PDB entry 2WGV | X-ray diffraction, 1.80 A resolution | chains A and B

Chain A (and B):
Protein: Beta-lactamase oxa-10
Source organism: Pseudomonas aeruginosa
Notes: EC 3.5.2.6; chain B of this document is another copy of the same molecule, construct and numbering; everything in this record applies to it too
Reference sequence: P14489 (BLO10_PSEAE); residue numbers follow UniProt; this construct covers 20-266
Amino-acid sequence (248 residues; row label = number of the first residue in the row):
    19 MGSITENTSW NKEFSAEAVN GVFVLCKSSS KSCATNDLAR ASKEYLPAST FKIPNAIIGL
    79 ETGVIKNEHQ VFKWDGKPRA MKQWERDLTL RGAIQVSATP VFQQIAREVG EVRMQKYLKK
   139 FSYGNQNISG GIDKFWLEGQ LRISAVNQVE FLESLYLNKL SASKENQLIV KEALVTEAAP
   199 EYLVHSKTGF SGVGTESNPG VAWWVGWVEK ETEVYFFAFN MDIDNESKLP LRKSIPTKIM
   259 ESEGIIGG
Not modelled in the structure: 265-266 (chain B: 266)
Disulfide bonds: Cys44-Cys51
Construct notes: engineered mutation Thr117 (Val in P14489)
Swiss-Prot annotation at these positions:
  - active site: Ser67 (Acyl-ester intermediate)
  - binding site (a beta-lactam): Ser115, Thr206, Phe208, Arg250
  - modified residue: Lys70 (N6-carboxylysine)
  - mutagenesis: Thr26 (T26M: No effect on catalytic efficiency with respect to penicillins, cephalosporins or carbapenems. No effect on resistance to penicillins, cephalosporins or carbapenems in C600Z1 E.coli strain ...), Lys70 (K70A: Abolishes catalytic activity), Phe153 (F153S: Increases resistance to ceftazidime about 30-fold in P.aeruginosa strains PA01 and PA14; when associated with D-157), Trp154 (W154A/F/G/H: Drastically reduces catalytic efficiency, between about 50- to 30,000-fold, with respect to different beta-lactams. Decreases thermal stability, despite unaltered overall structure ...), Gly157 (G157D: Increases resistance to ceftazidime about 15-fold in P.aeruginosa strains PA01 and PA14. Increases resistance to ceftazidime about 30-fold in P.aeruginosa strains PA01 and PA14 ...)

Chain A / chain B interface:
Contacting residue pairs (53):
  Glu86(A) - Asn176(B)  hydrogen bond
  Glu86(A) - Leu186(B)
  Glu86(A) - Lys189(B)  salt bridge
  His87(A) - Tyr174(B)
  Arg104(A) - Glu199(B)  salt bridge
  Arg104(A) - Glu229(B)  salt bridge
  Asp105(A) - Thr230(B)
  Leu106(A) - Thr230(B)
  Thr107(A) - Glu229(B)
  Arg109(A) - Ala196(B)
  Arg109(A) - Ala197(B)  hydrogen bond (side chain-backbone)
  Arg109(A) - Pro198(B)
  Arg109(A) - Tyr200(B)
  Arg109(A) - Leu201(B)
  Gln113(A) - Pro198(B)
  Val114(A) - Glu199(B)
  Tyr174(A) - His87(B)  hydrogen bond (backbone-side chain)
  Asn176(A) - Glu86(B)  hydrogen bond
  Lys182(A) - Glu183(B)
  Lys182(A) - Ile187(B)
  Glu183(A) - Lys182(B)
  Glu183(A) - Leu186(B)
  Leu186(A) - Glu86(B)
  Leu186(A) - Glu183(B)
  Leu186(A) - Leu186(B)  hydrophobic
  Leu186(A) - Ile187(B)  hydrophobic
  Ile187(A) - Lys182(B)
  Ile187(A) - Leu186(B)  hydrophobic
  Lys189(A) - Glu86(B)  salt bridge
  Lys189(A) - Glu190(B)
  Glu190(A) - Lys189(B)
  Glu190(A) - Glu190(B)
  Glu190(A) - Val193(B)
  Glu190(A) - Leu201(B)
  Glu190(A) - His203(B)  salt bridge
  Val193(A) - Glu190(B)
  Val193(A) - Ala196(B)  hydrophobic
  Thr194(A) - Ala196(B)
  Ala196(A) - Arg109(B)
  Ala196(A) - Val193(B)  hydrophobic
  Ala196(A) - Thr194(B)
  Ala197(A) - Arg109(B)  hydrogen bond (backbone-side chain)
  Pro198(A) - Gly110(B)
  Pro198(A) - Gln113(B)
  Glu199(A) - Arg104(B)  salt bridge
  Glu199(A) - Val114(B)
  Leu201(A) - Arg109(B)
  Leu201(A) - Glu190(B)
  His203(A) - Glu190(B)  salt bridge
  Glu229(A) - Arg104(B)  salt bridge
  Glu229(A) - Thr107(B)
  Thr230(A) - Asp105(B)
  Thr230(A) - Leu106(B)
Interface residues without a listed pair, chain A (32 interface residues in all): Val89, Gly110, Leu175, Glu195, Glu227
Interface residues without a listed pair, chain B (32 interface residues in all): Val89, Leu175, Glu195

In short:
Chain A and chain B each contribute 32 residues to their interface; the contacts include 5 hydrogen bonds and
8 salt bridges. Polar pairs include Glu86(A)-Lys189(B), Arg104(A)-Glu199(B) and Arg104(A)-Glu229(B). From
UniProt: active-site residue Ser67(A), 4 beta-lactam-binding residues and 5 mutagenesis sites on chain A.
Chain A and chain B are both Beta-lactamase oxa-10 (Pseudomonas aeruginosa); the structure, Crystal structure
of the OXA-10 V117T mutant at pH 6.5 inhibited by a chloride ion, was determined by X-ray diffraction,
deposited together with 2WKH, 2WKI and 2WGW.
